8UMI - chains 0 and 1 of the 30 polymer chains in the assembly; structure by electron microscopy, 3.70 A resolution.

Chain 0:
Name: General transcription and DNA repair factor IIH helicase subunit XPD
Source organism: Saccharomyces cerevisiae
Notes: EC 3.6.4.12
UniProtKB: A0A6A5Q1C1 (A0A6A5Q1C1_YEASX); numbering as in UniProt (aligned over 1-778)
Amino-acid sequence (778 residues; row label = number of the first residue in the row):
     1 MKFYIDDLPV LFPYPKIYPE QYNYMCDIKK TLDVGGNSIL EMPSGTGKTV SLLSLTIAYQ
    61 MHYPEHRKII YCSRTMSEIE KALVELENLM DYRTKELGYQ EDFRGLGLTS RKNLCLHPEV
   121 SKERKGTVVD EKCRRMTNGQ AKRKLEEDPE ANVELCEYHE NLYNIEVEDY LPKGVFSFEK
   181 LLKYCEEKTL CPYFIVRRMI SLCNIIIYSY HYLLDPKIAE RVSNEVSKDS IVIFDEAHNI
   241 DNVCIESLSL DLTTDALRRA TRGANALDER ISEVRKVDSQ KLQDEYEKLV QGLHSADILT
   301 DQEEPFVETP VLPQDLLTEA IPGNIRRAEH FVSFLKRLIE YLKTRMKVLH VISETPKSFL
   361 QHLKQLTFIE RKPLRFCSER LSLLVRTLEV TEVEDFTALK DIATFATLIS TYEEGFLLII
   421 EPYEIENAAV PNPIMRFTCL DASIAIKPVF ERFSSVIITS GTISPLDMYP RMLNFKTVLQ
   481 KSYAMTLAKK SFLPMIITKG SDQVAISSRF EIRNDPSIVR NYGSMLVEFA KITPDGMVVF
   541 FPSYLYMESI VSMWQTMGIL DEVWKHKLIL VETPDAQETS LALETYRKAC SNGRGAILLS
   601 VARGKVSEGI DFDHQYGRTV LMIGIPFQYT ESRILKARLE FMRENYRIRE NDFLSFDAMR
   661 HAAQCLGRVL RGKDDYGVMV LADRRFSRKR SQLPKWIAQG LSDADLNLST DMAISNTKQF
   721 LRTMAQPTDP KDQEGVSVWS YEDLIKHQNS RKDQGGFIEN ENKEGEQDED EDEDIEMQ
Unresolved in the structure: 753-778
Residues lining bound ligands: 4Fe-4S cluster (SF4): Arg111, Cys115, Leu116, His117, Val120, Cys133, Thr137, Cys156, Tyr158, His159, Cys191, Tyr193, Phe194

Chain 1:
Name: TFB1 isoform 1
Source organism: Saccharomyces cerevisiae
UniProtKB: A0A6A5Q1T4 (A0A6A5Q1T4_YEASX); residue numbers follow UniProt; this construct covers 1-642
Amino-acid sequence (642 residues; each row starts with the number of its first residue):
     1 MSHSGAAIFE KVSGIIAINE DVSPAELTWR STDGDKVHTV VLSTIDKLQA TPASSEKMML
    61 RLIGKVDESK KRKDNEGNEV VPKPQRHMFS FNNRTVMDNI KMTLQQIISR YKDADIYEEK
   121 RRREESAQHT ETPMSSSSVT AGTPTPHLDT PQLNNGAPLI NTAKLDDSLS KEKLLTNLKL
   181 QQSLLKGNKV LMKVFQETVI NAGLPPSEFW STRIPLLRAF ALSTSQKVGP YNVLSTIKPV
   241 ASSENKVNVN LSREKILNIF ENYPIVKKAY TDNVPKNFKE PEFWARFFSS KLFRKLRGEK
   301 IMQNDRGDVI IDRYLTLDQE FDRKDDDMLL HPVKKIIDLD GNIQDDPVVR GNRPDFTMQP
   361 GVDINGNSDG TVDILKGMNR LSEKMIMALK NEYSRTNLQN KSNITNDEED EDNDERNELK
   421 IDDLNESYKT NYAIIHLKRN AHEKTTDNDA KSSADSIKNA DLKVSNQQML QQLSLVMDNL
   481 INKLDLNQVV PNNEVSNKIN KRVITAIKIN AKQAKHNNVN SALGSFVDNT SQANELEVKS
   541 TLPIDLLESC RMLHTTCCEF LKHFYIHFQS GEQKQASTVK KLYNHLKDCI EKLNELFQDV
   601 LNGDGESMSN TCTAYLKPVL NSITLATHKY DEYFNEYNNN SN
Unresolved in the structure: 1-166, 241-244, 394-412, 447-461, 518-535, 640-642

How chain 0 and chain 1 interact:
Pairs across the interface (111):
  Phe12(0) with Leu424(1), hydrophobic
  Tyr14(0) with Ile421(1), hydrogen bond (side chain-backbone); Leu424(1); Asn425(1)
  Pro15(0) with Leu424(1)
  Lys16(0) with Leu424(1); Asn425(1)
  Tyr18(0) with Asp423(1), hydrogen bond; Leu424(1)
  Arg74(0) with Asp345(1)
  Thr75(0) with Asn342(1); Asp345(1)
  Met76(0) with Gly341(1); Asn342(1), hydrogen bond (backbone-side chain); Asp345(1)
  Ser77(0) with Ile336(1); Asn342(1), hydrogen bond (backbone-side chain)
  Glu80(0) with Ile336(1); Glu415(1)
  Val84(0) with Glu415(1); Arg416(1), hydrogen bond (backbone-side chain); Leu419(1), hydrophobic
  Glu85(0) with Ile421(1)
  Glu87(0) with Arg416(1)
  Asn88(0) with Arg416(1), hydrogen bond
  Asp91(0) with Arg416(1), salt bridge
  Ser110(0) with Gln344(1), hydrogen bond (side chain-backbone); Asp345(1)
  Lys112(0) with Gln344(1)
  Asn113(0) with Lys335(1); Gly341(1), hydrogen bond (side chain-backbone); Gln344(1)
  Arg124(0) with Gln344(1), hydrogen bond (backbone-side chain)
  Gly126(0) with Gln344(1)
  Thr127(0) with Pro347(1)
  Asp130(0) with Pro347(1)
  Ser177(0) with Glu415(1), hydrogen bond
  Glu179(0) with Asn413(1), hydrogen bond (side chain-backbone); Glu415(1)
  Lys183(0) with Asn413(1)
  Ser209(0) with Asp345(1)
  His211(0) with Asp346(1)
  Tyr212(0) with Asp345(1), hydrogen bond (side chain-backbone)
  Ile218(0) with Asp346(1)
  Glu246(0) with Val349(1); Arg350(1)
  Ser249(0) with Arg350(1); Gly351(1); Asn352(1)
  Leu250(0) with Arg350(1); Gly351(1); Asn352(1), hydrogen bond (backbone-side chain)
  Asp251(0) with Gly351(1); Asn352(1); Arg353(1), hydrogen bond (side chain-backbone)
  Asp401(0) with Arg350(1)
  Asn427(0) with Ile364(1)
  Ala429(0) with Ile364(1)
  Arg436(0) with Asn352(1); Arg353(1), hydrogen bond (side chain-backbone)
  Phe437(0) with Asn352(1)
  Ser543(0) with Thr357(1), hydrogen bond (side chain-backbone)
  Tyr544(0) with Thr357(1), hydrogen bond (backbone-backbone); Met358(1); Gln359(1); Pro360(1), hydrophobic
  Leu545(0) with Thr357(1), hydrogen bond (backbone-backbone); Gly361(1)
  Glu548(0) with Pro360(1); Gly361(1), hydrogen bond (side chain-backbone); Thr371(1)
  Val551(0) with Leu375(1), hydrophobic
  Ser552(0) with Thr371(1), hydrogen bond
  Gln555(0) with Gly298(1), hydrogen bond (side chain-backbone)
  Asp561(0) with Ser235(1); Arg297(1), salt bridge
  Trp564(0) with Asn232(1); Ser235(1); Met378(1), hydrophobic
  Lys565(0) with Lys238(1)
  Leu568(0) with Ser382(1)
  Ile569(0) with Met378(1)
  Leu570(0) with Asn379(1)
  Val571(0) with Leu375(1), hydrophobic
  Thr573(0) with Asn379(1)
  Pro574(0) with Pro360(1), hydrophobic
  Ala576(0) with Leu339(1); Ile343(1), hydrophobic
  Gln577(0) with Leu330(1)
  Thr579(0) with Leu339(1)
  Ser580(0) with Val333(1); Asp338(1); Leu339(1), hydrogen bond (side chain-backbone); Asp340(1)
  Leu581(0) with Leu329(1); His331(1); Val333(1), hydrophobic; Glu383(1)
  Ala582(0) with Asn379(1)
  Leu583(0) with Ile337(1), hydrophobic; Leu339(1), hydrophobic
  Thr585(0) with Glu383(1), hydrogen bond; Ile386(1)
  Lys588(0) with Ile386(1)
  Lys605(0) with Leu339(1)
  Tyr629(0) with Asp355(1); Phe356(1); Thr357(1)
  Lys673(0) with Asp423(1)
  Asp674(0) with Asp422(1); Asp423(1)
Interface residues without a listed pair, chain 0 (75 interface residues in all): Ala428, Tyr546, Glu578, Glu584, Ala589, Arg594, Val606, Ile610
Interface residues without a listed pair, chain 1 (58 interface residues in all): Asp326, Val348, Val372, Ile374, Met385, Lys390, Lys420

Overview:
Chain 0 and chain 1 form an interface of 75 and 58 residues respectively, with 23 hydrogen bonds and 2 salt
bridges. Among the polar pairs are Asp91(0)-Arg416(1), Asp561(0)-Arg297(1) and Tyr14(0)-Ile421(1). Ligands of
chain 0: 4Fe-4S cluster.
Here chain 0 is General transcription and DNA repair factor IIH helicase subunit XPD and chain 1 is TFB1
isoform 1, both from Saccharomyces cerevisiae. Entry 8UMI (consensus map of PICdeltaTFIIK form1) was
determined by electron microscopy.
